6D7U - chains C and E of the 6 polymer chains in the assembly; structure by X-ray diffraction, 2.70 A resolution.

== Chain C (and E) ==
Molecule: Hemagglutinin HA1 chain
From: Influenza A virus
Notes: chain E of this document is another copy of the same molecule, construct and numbering; everything in this record applies to it too
Reference sequence: A0A1S6R2B6 (A0A1S6R2B6_9INFA); residues 1-316 here correspond to UniProt positions 19-334 (UniProt number = residue number + 18)
Chain sequence (316 residues; each row starts with the number of its first residue):
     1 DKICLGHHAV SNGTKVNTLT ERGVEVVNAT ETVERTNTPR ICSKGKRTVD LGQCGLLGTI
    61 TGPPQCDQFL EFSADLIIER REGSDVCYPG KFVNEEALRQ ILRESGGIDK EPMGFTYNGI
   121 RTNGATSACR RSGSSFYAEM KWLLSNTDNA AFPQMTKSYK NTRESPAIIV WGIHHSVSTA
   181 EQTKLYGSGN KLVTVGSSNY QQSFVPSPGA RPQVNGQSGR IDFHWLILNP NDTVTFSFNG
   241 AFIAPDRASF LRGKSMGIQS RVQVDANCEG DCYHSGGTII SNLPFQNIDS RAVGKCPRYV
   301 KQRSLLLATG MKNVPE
Sequence notes: conflict Ala-125 (Val143 in A0A1S6R2B6), Arg-261 (Gly279 in A0A1S6R2B6)
Disulfides: Cys-54/Cys-66, Cys-87/Cys-129, Cys-272/Cys-296
Glycans and other covalent adducts: N-acetylglucosamine (NAG) linked to Asn-28, Asn-231
Reported in the primary citation:
  - post-translational modification sites: Asn-28, Asn-231
  - specificity-determining residues: Gln-217

== Chain C / chain E interface ==
Residue-residue contacts - 24 pairs, chain C then chain E:
  Thr-156(C) / Ala-210(E)
  Asn-190(C) / Asn-190(E)
  Leu-192(C) / Pro-208(E)
  Thr-194(C) / Ser-207(E)
  Thr-194(C) / Pro-208(E)
  Thr-194(C) / Gly-209(E)
  Gly-196(C) / Pro-212(E)
  Ser-197(C) / Pro-212(E)
  Ser-197(C) / Arg-220(E)
  Ser-198(C) / Val-214(E)
  Ser-198(C) / Arg-220(E)
  Asn-199(C) / Lys-91(E)
  Tyr-200(C) / Lys-91(E)
  Gln-201(C) / Gly-90(E)
  Gln-201(C) / Lys-91(E)
  Gln-201(C) / Arg-220(E)
  Gln-201(C) / Ile-221(E)
  Gln-201(C) / Asp-222(E)
  Ser-203(C) / Ser-207(E)  hydrogen bond
  Thr-233(C) / Pro-212(E)
  Thr-235(C) / Ala-210(E)
  Thr-235(C) / Pro-212(E)
  Ser-237(C) / Gly-209(E)
  Ser-237(C) / Ala-210(E)
Interface residues without a listed pair, chain E (13 interface residues in all): Arg-211

== In short ==
14 residues of chain C face 13 of chain E across their interface; the contacts include 1 hydrogen bond. Its
one hydrogen-bonded contact is Ser-203(C)/Ser-207(E). Covalently linked N-acetylglucosamine: at Asn-28(C) and
Asn-231(C). The paper reports the specificity determinant Gln-217(C); modification sites Asn-28(C) and
Asn-231(C).
Both chains are Hemagglutinin HA1 chain (Influenza A virus). Entry 6D7U (The crystal structure of
hemagglutinin from A/Guangdong/17SF003/2016 H7N9 influenza virus) was determined by X-ray diffraction (same
publication as 6D7C, 6D8B and 6D8D).
